3VH8 - chains A and C of the 4 polymer chains in the assembly; structure by X-ray diffraction, 1.80 A resolution.

[Chain A]
Molecule: HLA class I histocompatibility antigen, B-57 alpha chain
Organism: Homo sapiens
Notes: fragment: hla-b*5701
Reference sequence: P18465 (1B57_HUMAN); residues 1-275 here correspond to UniProt positions 25-299 (UniProt number = residue number + 24)
Amino-acid sequence (275 residues; each row starts with the number of its first residue):
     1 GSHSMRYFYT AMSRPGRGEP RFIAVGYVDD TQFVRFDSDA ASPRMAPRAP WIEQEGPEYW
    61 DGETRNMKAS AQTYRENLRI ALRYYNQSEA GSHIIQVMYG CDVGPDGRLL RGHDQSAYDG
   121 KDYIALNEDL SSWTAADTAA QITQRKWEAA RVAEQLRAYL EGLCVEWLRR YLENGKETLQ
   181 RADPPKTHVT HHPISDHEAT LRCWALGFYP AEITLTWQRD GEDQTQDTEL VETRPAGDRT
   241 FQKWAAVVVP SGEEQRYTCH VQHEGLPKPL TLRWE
Disulfides: C101-C164, C203-C259
What the authors report for this chain:
  - contacts within the chain: E76-R79

[Chain C]
Molecule: peptide of Ig kappa chain C region
Reference sequence: P01834 (IGKC_HUMAN); residues 1-9 here correspond to UniProt positions 93-101 (UniProt number = residue number + 92)
Amino-acid sequence (9 residues; numbered 1 to 9; the number before each row is that of its first residue):
     1 LSSPVTKSF

[How chain A and chain C interact]
Residue-residue contacts - 36 pairs, chain A then chain C:
  M5(A) - L1(C)
  Y7(A) - L1(C)  hydrogen bond (side chain-backbone)
  Y7(A) - S2(C)  hydrogen bond (side chain-backbone)
  Y59(A) - L1(C)  hydrophobic
  E63(A) - L1(C)
  E63(A) - S2(C)  hydrogen bond
  N66(A) - S2(C)  hydrogen bond
  N66(A) - S3(C)  hydrogen bond (side chain-backbone)
  N66(A) - P4(C)
  M67(A) - S2(C)
  T73(A) - T6(C)
  T73(A) - K7(C)
  Y74(A) - K7(C)
  N77(A) - K7(C)  hydrogen bond (side chain-backbone)
  N77(A) - S8(C)
  N77(A) - F9(C)  hydrogen bond (side chain-backbone)
  I80(A) - F9(C)
  Y84(A) - F9(C)  hydrogen bond (side chain-backbone)
  I95(A) - F9(C)  hydrophobic
  Y99(A) - S2(C)
  Y99(A) - S3(C)  hydrogen bond (side chain-backbone)
  D114(A) - K7(C)  salt bridge
  Y123(A) - F9(C)  hydrophobic
  T143(A) - F9(C)  hydrogen bond (side chain-backbone)
  K146(A) - F9(C)  hydrogen bond (side chain-backbone)
  W147(A) - K7(C)
  W147(A) - S8(C)  hydrogen bond (side chain-backbone)
  W147(A) - F9(C)  hydrophobic
  V152(A) - K7(C)
  Q155(A) - V5(C)
  Y159(A) - L1(C)  hydrogen bond (side chain-backbone)
  Y159(A) - S2(C)
  Y159(A) - S3(C)
  Y159(A) - P4(C)
  W167(A) - L1(C)
  Y171(A) - L1(C)  hydrogen bond (side chain-backbone)
Interface residues without a listed pair, chain A (29 interface residues in all): Y9, M45, S116, W133, L156, L163

[In short]
29 residues of chain A and 9 residues of chain C are in contact, with 14 hydrogen bonds and 1 salt bridge.
Polar contacts include D114(A)-K7(C), Y7(A)-L1(C) and Y7(A)-S2(C). From the paper: contacts within the chain
involving E76(A) and R79(A).
Here chain A is HLA class I histocompatibility antigen, B-57 alpha chain (Homo sapiens) and chain C is peptide
of Ig kappa chain C region. Entry 3VH8 (KIR3DL1 in complex with HLA-B*5701) was determined by X-ray
diffraction.
